Entry 8PEY (electron microscopy, 3.00 A resolution); this record covers chains A and B of the 23 polymer chains in the assembly.

== Chain A (and B) ==
Name: Transcription termination factor Rho
Organism: Escherichia coli
Notes: EC 3.6.4.-; chain B of this document is another copy of the same molecule, construct and numbering; everything in this record applies to it too
UniProt: P0AG30 (RHO_ECOLI); residues 1-419 here = UniProt positions 1-419
Chain sequence (419 residues; each row starts with the number of its first residue):
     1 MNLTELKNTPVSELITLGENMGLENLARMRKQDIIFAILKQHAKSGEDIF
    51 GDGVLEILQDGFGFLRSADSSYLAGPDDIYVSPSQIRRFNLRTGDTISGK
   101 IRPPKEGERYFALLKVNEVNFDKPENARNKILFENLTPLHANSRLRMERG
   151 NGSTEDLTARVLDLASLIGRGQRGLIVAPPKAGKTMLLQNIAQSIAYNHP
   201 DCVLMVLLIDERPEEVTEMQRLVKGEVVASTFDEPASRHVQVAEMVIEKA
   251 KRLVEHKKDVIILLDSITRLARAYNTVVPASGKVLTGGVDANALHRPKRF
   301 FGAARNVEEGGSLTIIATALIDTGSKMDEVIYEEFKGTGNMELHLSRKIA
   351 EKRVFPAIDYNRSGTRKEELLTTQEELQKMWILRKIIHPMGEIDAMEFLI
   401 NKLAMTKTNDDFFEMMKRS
Unresolved in the structure: 1-161, 402-419 (chain B: fully traced)
Differences from the reference sequence: engineered mutation Leu-167 (Pro in P0AG30)
Residues lining bound ligands: ATP-gamma-S (AGS; phosphothiophosphoric acid-adenylate ester): Thr-373, Gln-374, Leu-377
What the authors report for this chain:
  - mutagenesis - P167L: increased binding to Polarity suppression protein
  - mutagenesis - P167L: increased catalytic activity on ATP
  - mutagenesis - P167L: decreased stability
  - mutagenesis - P167L (Kd 14.0 uM): decreased binding to mant-ATPgammaS

== Interface between chain A and chain B ==
Residue-residue contacts (34; chain A residue first):
  Lys-181(A) / Thr-365(B)
  Lys-181(A) / Arg-366(B)
  Asp-210(A) / Lys-298(B)  salt bridge
  Arg-212(A) / Arg-173(B)
  Arg-212(A) / Gly-337(B)
  Arg-212(A) / Gly-339(B)
  Arg-212(A) / Asn-340(B)  hydrogen bond
  Pro-213(A) / Pro-138(B)  hydrophobic
  Pro-213(A) / Arg-173(B)
  Pro-213(A) / Arg-305(B)
  Glu-214(A) / Leu-139(B)
  Glu-214(A) / His-140(B)  salt bridge
  Glu-215(A) / Lys-367(B)  salt bridge
  Thr-217(A) / Pro-138(B)
  Glu-218(A) / His-140(B)  salt bridge
  Glu-218(A) / Lys-367(B)  salt bridge
  Phe-232(A) / Arg-173(B)
  Phe-232(A) / Lys-298(B)  hydrogen bond (backbone-side chain)
  Phe-232(A) / Gly-302(B)
  Phe-232(A) / Thr-338(B)
  Asp-233(A) / His-295(B)  hydrogen bond (backbone-side chain)
  Asp-233(A) / Arg-299(B)
  Asp-233(A) / Gly-302(B)
  Asp-233(A) / Ala-303(B)
  Asp-233(A) / Arg-305(B)  salt bridge
  Glu-234(A) / His-295(B)
  Pro-235(A) / His-295(B)
  Asn-275(A) / Lys-283(B)  hydrogen bond (backbone-side chain)
  Thr-276(A) / Lys-283(B)
  Thr-276(A) / Ala-291(B)
  Val-277(A) / Lys-283(B)
  Val-278(A) / Lys-283(B)  hydrogen bond (backbone-side chain)
  Thr-323(A) / Lys-336(B)  hydrogen bond (backbone-side chain)
  Gly-324(A) / Lys-336(B)

== In short ==
18 residues of chain A and 20 residues of chain B are in contact, with 6 hydrogen bonds and 6 salt bridges.
Polar contacts include Asp-210(A)/Lys-298(B), Glu-214(A)/His-140(B) and Glu-215(A)/Lys-367(B). Chain A binds
ATP-gamma-S. The paper reports that P167L of chain A increases binding to Polarity suppression protein; P167L
of chain A increases catalytic activity on ATP.
Both chains are Transcription termination factor Rho (Escherichia coli). Entry 8PEY (Rho P167L-ATPgS-Psu
complex II locked) was determined by electron microscopy together with 8PEU, 8PEW, 8PEX, 9GCS and 9GCT from
the same study.
